6WYV - chains I and K of the 8 polymer chains in the assembly; structure by electron microscopy, 2.75 A resolution.

[Chain I]
Molecule: 23S ribosomal RNA
Organism: Escherichia coli
Sequence (2904 nucleotides; numbered 1 to 2904; the number before each row is that of its first residue):
     1 GGUUAAGCGACUAAGCGUACACGGUGGAUGCCCUGGCAGUCAGAGGCGAU
    51 GAAGGACGUGCUAAUCUGCGAUAAGCGUCGGUAAGGUGAUAUGAACCGUU
   101 AUAACCGGCGAUUUCCGAAUGGGGAAACCCAGUGUGUUUCGACACACUAU
   151 CAUUAACUGAAUCCAUAGGUUAAUGAGGCGAACCGGGGGAACUGAAACAU
   201 CUAAGUACCCCGAGGAAAAGAAAUCAACCGAGAUUCCCCCAGUAGCGGCG
   251 AGCGAACGGGGAGCAGCCCAGAGCCUGAAUCAGUGUGUGUGUUAGUGGAA
   301 GCGUCUGGAAAGGCGCGCGAUACAGGGUGACAGCCCCGUACACAAAAAUG
   351 CACAUGCUGUGAGCUCGAUGAGUAGGGCGGGACACGUGGUAUCCUGUCUG
   401 AAUAUGGGGGGACCAUCCUCCAAGGCUAAAUACUCCUGACUGACCGAUAG
   451 UGAACCAGUACCGUGAGGGAAAGGCGAAAAGAACCCCGGCGAGGGGAGUG
   501 AAAAAGAACCUGAAACCGUGUACGUACAAGCAGUGGGAGCACGCUUAGGC
   551 GUGUGACUGCGUACCUUUUGUAUAAUGGGUCAGCGACUUAUAUUCUGUAG
   601 CAAGGUUAACCGAAUAGGGGAGCCGAAGGGAAACCGAGUCUUAACUGGGC
   651 GUUAAGUUGCAGGGUAUAGACCCGAAACCCGGUGAUCUAGCCAUGGGCAG
   701 GUUGAAGGUUGGGUAACACUAACUGGAGGACCGAACCGACUAAUGUUGAA
   751 AAAUUAGCGGAUGACUUGUGGCUGGGGGUGAAAGGCCAAUCAAACCGGGA
   801 GAUAGCUGGUUCUCCCCGAAAGCUAUUUAGGUAGCGCCUCGUGAAUUCAU
   851 CUCCGGGGGUAGAGCACUGUUUCGGCAAGGGGGUCAUCCCGACUUACCAA
   901 CCCGAUGCAAACUGCGAAUACCGGAGAAUGUUAUCACGGGAGACACACGG
   951 CGGGUGCUAACGUCCGUCGUGAAGAGGGAAACAACCCAGACCGCCAGCUA
  1001 AGGUCCCAAAGUCAUGGUUAAGUGGGAAACGAUGUGGGAAGGCCCAGACA
  1051 GCCAGGAUGUUGGCUUAGAAGCAGCCAUCAUUUAAAGAAAGCGUAAUAGC
  1101 UCACUGGUCGAGUCGGCCUGCGCGGAAGAUGUAACGGGGCUAAACCAUGC
  1151 ACCGAAGCUGCGGCAGCGACGCUUAUGCGUUGUUGGGUAGGGGAGCGUUC
  1201 UGUAAGCCUGCGAAGGUGUGCUGUGAGGCAUGCUGGAGGUAUCAGAAGUG
  1251 CGAAUGCUGACAUAAGUAACGAUAAAGCGGGUGAAAAGCCCGCUCGCCGG
  1301 AAGACCAAGGGUUCCUGUCCAACGUUAAUCGGGGCAGGGUGAGUCGACCC
  1351 CUAAGGCGAGGCCGAAAGGCGUAGUCGAUGGGAAACAGGUUAAUAUUCCU
  1401 GUACUUGGUGUUACUGCGAAGGGGGGACGGAGAAGGCUAUGUUGGCCGGG
  1451 CGACGGUUGUCCCGGUUUAAGCGUGUAGGCUGGUUUUCCAGGCAAAUCCG
  1501 GAAAAUCAAGGCUGAGGCGUGAUGACGAGGCACUACGGUGCUGAAGCAAC
  1551 AAAUGCCCUGCUUCCAGGAAAAGCCUCUAAGCAUCAGGUAACAUCAAAUC
  1601 GUACCCCAAACCGACACAGGUGGUCAGGUAGAGAAUACCAAGGCGCUUGA
  1651 GAGAACUCGGGUGAAGGAACUAGGCAAAAUGGUGCCGUAACUUCGGGAGA
  1701 AGGCACGCUGAUAUGUAGGUGAGGUCCCUCGCGGAUGGAGCUGAAAUCAG
  1751 UCGAAGAUACCAGCUGGCUGCAACUGUUUAUUAAAAACACAGCACUGUGC
  1801 AAACACGAAAGUGGACGUAUACGGUGUGACGCCUGCCCGGUGCCGGAAGG
  1851 UUAAUUGAUGGGGUUAGCGCAAGCGAAGCUCUUGAUCGAAGCCCCGGUAA
  1901 ACGGCGGCCGUAACXAUAACGGUCCUAAGGUAGCGAAAUUCCUUGUCGGG
  1951 UAAGUUCCGACXUGCACGAAUGGCGUAAUGAUGGCCAGGCUGUCUCCACC
  2001 CGAGACUCAGUGAAAUUGAACUCGCUGUGAAGAUGCAGUGUACCCGCGGC
  2051 AAGACGGAAAGACCCCGUXAACCUUUACUAUAGCUUGACACUGAACAUUG
  2101 AGCCUUGAUGUGUAGGAUAGGUGGGAGGCUUUGAAGUGUGGACGCCAGUC
  2151 UGCAUGGAGCCGACCUUGAAAUACCACCCUUUAAUGUUUGAUGUUCUAAC
  2201 GUUGACCCGUAAUCCGGGUUGCGGACAGUGUCUGGUGGGUAGUUUGACUG
  2251 GGGCGGUCUCCUCCUAAAGAGUAACGGAGGAGCACGAAGGUUGGCUAAUC
  2301 CUGGUCGGACAUCAGGAGGUUAGUGCAAUGGCAUAAGCCAGCUUGACUGC
  2351 GAGCGUGACGGCGCGAGCAGGUGCGAAAGCAGGUCAUAGUGAUCCGGUGG
  2401 UUCUGAAUGGAAGGGCCAUCGCUCAACGGAUAAAAGGUACUCCGGGGAUA
  2451 ACAGGCUGAUACCGCCCAAGAGUUCAUAUCGACGGCGGUGUUUGGCACCU
  2501 CGAUGUCGGCUCAUCACAUCCUGGGGCUGAAGUAGGUCCCAAGGGUAUGG
  2551 CUGUUCGCCAUUUAAAGUGGUACGCGAGCUGGGUUUAGAACGUCGUGAGA
  2601 CAGUUCGGUCCCUAUCUGCCGUGGGCGCUGGAGAACUGAGGGGGGCUGCU
  2651 CCUAGUACGAGAGGACCGGAGUGGACGCAUCACUGGUGUUCGGGUUGUCA
  2701 UGCCAAUGGCACUGCCCGGUAGCUAAAUGCGGAAGAGAUAAGUGCUGAAA
  2751 GCAUCUAAGCACGAAACUUGCCCCGAGAUGAGUUCUCCCUGACCCUUUAA
  2801 GGGUCCUGAAGGAACGUUGAAGACGACGACGUUGAUAGGCCGGGUGUGUA
  2851 AGCGCAGCGAUGCGUUGAGCUAACCGGUACUAAUGAACCGUGAGGCUUAA
  2901 CCUU
Not modelled in the structure: 886-891, 2030
Modified positions: 1MG (1N-methylguanosine-5'-monophosphate) at position 745, PSU (pseudouridine-5'-monophosphate) at position 746, 5MU (5-methyluridine 5'-monophosphate) at position 747, PSU (pseudouridine-5'-monophosphate) at position 955, 6MZ (N6-methyladenosine-5'-monophosphate) at position 1618, 2MG (2N-methylguanosine-5'-monophosphate) at position 1835, PSU (pseudouridine-5'-monophosphate) at position 1911, 3TD ((1S)-1,4-anhydro-1-(3-methyl-2,4-dioxo-1,2,3,4-tetrahydropyrimidin-5-yl)-5-O-phosphono-D-ribitol) at position 1915, PSU (pseudouridine-5'-monophosphate) at position 1917, 5MU (5-methyluridine 5'-monophosphate) at position 1939, 5MC (5-methylcytidine-5'-monophosphate) at position 1962, G7M (N7-methyl-guanosine-5'-monophosphate) at position 2069, OMG (o2'-methylguanosine-5'-monophosphate) at position 2251, 2MG (2N-methylguanosine-5'-monophosphate) at position 2445, PSU (pseudouridine-5'-monophosphate) at position 2457, OMC (o2'-methylycytidine-5'-monophosphate) at position 2498, 2MA (2-methyladenosine-5'-monophosphate) at position 2503, PSU (pseudouridine-5'-monophosphate) at position 2504, OMU (o2'-methyluridine 5'-monophosphate) at position 2552, PSU (pseudouridine-5'-monophosphate) at position 2580, PSU (pseudouridine-5'-monophosphate) at position 2605
Covalently attached groups: covalent link PSU_1911-A1918
Residues lining bound ligands: O7S ((3R,4R,5E,10E,12E,14S,16R,26aR)-16-fluoro-14-hydroxy-12-methyl-3-(propan-2-yl)-4-(prop-2-en-1-yl)-3,4,8,9,14,15,16,17,24,25,26,26a-dodecahydro-1H,7H,22H-21,18-(azeno)pyrrolo[2,1-c][1,8,4,19]dioxadiazacyclotetracosine-1,7,22-trione): G2061, A2062, C2063, A2451, C2452, 2MA_2503, PSU_2504, G2505, U2506, U2585, U2586

[Chain K]
Name: 50S ribosomal protein L2
Organism: Escherichia coli
Reference sequence: P60422 (RL2_ECOLI); residue numbers follow UniProt; this construct covers 2-272
Chain sequence (271 residues; numbered 2 to 272; the number before each row is that of its first residue):
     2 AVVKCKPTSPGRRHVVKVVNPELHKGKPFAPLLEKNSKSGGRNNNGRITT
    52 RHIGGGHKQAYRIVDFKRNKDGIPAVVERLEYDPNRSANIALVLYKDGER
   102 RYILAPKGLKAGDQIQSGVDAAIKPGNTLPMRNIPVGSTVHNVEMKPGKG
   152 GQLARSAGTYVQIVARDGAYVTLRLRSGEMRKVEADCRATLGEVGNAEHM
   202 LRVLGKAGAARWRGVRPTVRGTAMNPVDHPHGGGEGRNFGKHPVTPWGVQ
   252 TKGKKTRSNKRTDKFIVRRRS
Curated features (UniProtKB/Swiss-Prot):
  - modified residue: Lys242 (N6-acetyllysine)

[Interface between chain I and chain K]
Contacting residue pairs (264; chain I residue first):
  G690(I) - Arg43(K)  hydrogen bond to the sugar
  G690(I) - Arg217(K)  hydrogen bond to the phosphate
  C691(I) - Ser40(K)  sugar contact
  C691(I) - Gly41(K)  sugar contact
  C691(I) - Arg43(K)  hydrogen bond to the sugar
  C691(I) - Gly56(K)  phosphate contact
  C691(I) - Arg212(K)  salt bridge to the phosphate
  C691(I) - Arg217(K)  salt bridge to the phosphate
  C692(I) - Lys39(K)  sugar contact
  C692(I) - Gly55(K)  phosphate contact
  C692(I) - Gly56(K)  hydrogen bond to the phosphate
  A693(I) - Ser38(K)  phosphate contact
  A693(I) - Lys39(K)  salt bridge to the phosphate
  U694(I) - Lys59(K)  salt bridge to the phosphate
  A705(I) - Lys7(K)  hydrogen bond to the phosphate
  A706(I) - Lys7(K)  salt bridge to the phosphate
  A727(I) - Arg13(K)  hydrogen bond to the sugar
  G729(I) - Ser10(K)  phosphate contact
  G729(I) - Pro11(K)  hydrogen bond to the base
  G729(I) - Gly12(K)  phosphate contact
  G729(I) - Arg13(K)  phosphate contact
  G729(I) - Lys207(K)  salt bridge to the phosphate
  G729(I) - Ala208(K)  base contact
  G729(I) - Gly209(K)  hydrogen bond to the base
  A730(I) - Ser10(K)  sugar contact
  A764(I) - Lys207(K)  salt bridge to the phosphate
  A764(I) - Ala208(K)  base contact
  A764(I) - Gly209(K)  sugar contact
  A764(I) - Arg212(K)  base contact
  A764(I) - Trp213(K)  hydrogen bond to the phosphate
  C772(I) - Gly47(K)  sugar contact
  U773(I) - Arg43(K)  hydrogen bond to the base
  U773(I) - Asn46(K)  sugar contact
  U773(I) - Gly47(K)  sugar contact
  U773(I) - Arg48(K)  hydrogen bond to the sugar
  G774(I) - Asn46(K)  phosphate contact
  G774(I) - Arg48(K)  sugar contact
  G775(I) - Arg48(K)  salt bridge to the phosphate
  G777(I) - Arg48(K)  hydrogen bond to the sugar
  G778(I) - Arg48(K)  sugar contact
  U779(I) - Arg48(K)  phosphate contact
  U779(I) - Ile49(K)  hydrogen bond to the phosphate
  G780(I) - Ile49(K)  phosphate contact
  G780(I) - Arg217(K)  salt bridge to the phosphate
  G780(I) - Asp229(K)  hydrogen bond to the base
  A781(I) - Arg212(K)  base contact
  A781(I) - Arg217(K)  salt bridge to the phosphate
  A781(I) - Pro218(K)  sugar contact
  A782(I) - Val220(K)  base contact
  A782(I) - Ala224(K)  hydrogen bond to the sugar
  A782(I) - Met225(K)  base contact
  A782(I) - Asp229(K)  base contact
  A783(I) - Ala224(K)  phosphate contact
  G784(I) - Asn226(K)  hydrogen bond to the sugar
  G784(I) - Val228(K)  base contact
  A793(I) - Val228(K)  base contact
  A1353(I) - Lys36(K)  hydrogen bond to the phosphate
  A1354(I) - Lys36(K)  salt bridge to the phosphate
  C1370(I) - Asn45(K)  hydrogen bond to the phosphate
  G1371(I) - Asn45(K)  phosphate contact
  G1424(I) - Pro32(K)  phosphate contact
  C1489(I) - Asp98(K)  base contact
  A1490(I) - Gly73(K)  base contact
  A1490(I) - Ile74(K)  sugar contact
  A1490(I) - Asp98(K)  sugar contact
  G1491(I) - Asp98(K)  sugar contact
  G1491(I) - Glu100(K)  hydrogen bond to the sugar
  G1500(I) - Asp98(K)  hydrogen bond to the base
  G1500(I) - Gly99(K)  hydrogen bond to the sugar
  G1500(I) - Arg101(K)  hydrogen bond to the phosphate
  G1501(I) - Gly99(K)  sugar contact
  G1501(I) - Arg101(K)  salt bridge to the phosphate
  C1564(I) - Lys18(K)  hydrogen bond to the phosphate
  C1565(I) - Lys18(K)  salt bridge to the phosphate
  C1565(I) - Val20(K)  phosphate contact
  A1566(I) - His58(K)  base contact
  A1566(I) - Trp213(K)  stacking on the base
  G1567(I) - His25(K)  base contact
  G1567(I) - His58(K)  sugar contact
  G1567(I) - Lys59(K)  sugar contact
  G1567(I) - Gln60(K)  hydrogen bond to the phosphate
  G1567(I) - Arg63(K)  hydrogen bond to the sugar
  G1567(I) - Tyr83(K)  hydrogen bond to the phosphate
  G1567(I) - Pro85(K)  phosphate contact
  G1568(I) - Pro29(K)  phosphate contact
  G1568(I) - His58(K)  base contact
  G1568(I) - Lys59(K)  sugar contact
  G1568(I) - Ala61(K)  hydrogen bond to the phosphate
  G1568(I) - Arg63(K)  salt bridge to the phosphate
  G1568(I) - Pro85(K)  phosphate contact
  A1569(I) - Lys36(K)  sugar contact
  A1569(I) - Lys59(K)  hydrogen bond to the sugar
  A1570(I) - Lys36(K)  sugar contact
  U1693(I) - Arg14(K)  hydrogen bond to the sugar
  C1694(I) - Pro8(K)  phosphate contact
  G1695(I) - Pro8(K)  base contact
  G1695(I) - Arg14(K)  hydrogen bond to the base
  A1773(I) - His15(K)  base contact
  C1774(I) - Pro11(K)  base contact
  C1788(I) - Arg221(K)  salt bridge to the phosphate
  A1789(I) - Pro218(K)  sugar contact
  A1789(I) - Thr219(K)  phosphate contact
  A1789(I) - Val220(K)  phosphate contact
  A1789(I) - Arg221(K)  salt bridge to the phosphate
  C1790(I) - Ala208(K)  hydrogen bond to the sugar
  C1790(I) - Pro218(K)  phosphate contact
  C1790(I) - Thr219(K)  hydrogen bond to the phosphate
  A1791(I) - Leu205(K)  phosphate contact
  A1791(I) - Gly206(K)  hydrogen bond to the sugar
  A1791(I) - Lys207(K)  hydrogen bond to the sugar
  A1791(I) - Ala208(K)  sugar contact
  G1792(I) - Val204(K)  sugar contact
  G1792(I) - Leu205(K)  phosphate contact
  C1795(I) - Lys253(K)  hydrogen bond to the base
  U1796(I) - Lys253(K)  sugar contact
  U1796(I) - Gly254(K)  hydrogen bond to the sugar
  G1797(I) - Lys255(K)  sugar contact
  G1797(I) - Lys256(K)  salt bridge to the phosphate
  G1797(I) - Thr257(K)  sugar contact
  U1798(I) - Lys256(K)  phosphate contact
  U1798(I) - Thr257(K)  phosphate contact
  U1798(I) - Arg258(K)  phosphate contact
  U1798(I) - Arg270(K)  salt bridge to the phosphate
  U1798(I) - Arg271(K)  salt bridge to the phosphate
  G1799(I) - Leu154(K)  base contact
  G1799(I) - Leu176(K)  base contact
  G1799(I) - Arg177(K)  base contact
  G1799(I) - Ser178(K)  hydrogen bond to the base
  G1799(I) - Glu180(K)  hydrogen bond to the sugar
  G1799(I) - Arg182(K)  hydrogen bond to the sugar
  G1799(I) - Arg258(K)  salt bridge to the phosphate
  G1799(I) - Arg270(K)  salt bridge to the phosphate
  C1800(I) - Met146(K)  sugar contact
  C1800(I) - Gln153(K)  hydrogen bond to the sugar
  C1800(I) - Arg182(K)  salt bridge to the phosphate
  C1800(I) - Arg258(K)  salt bridge to the phosphate
  C1800(I) - Thr263(K)  phosphate contact
  A1801(I) - Lys150(K)  salt bridge to the phosphate
  A1801(I) - Gln153(K)  hydrogen bond to the phosphate
  A1801(I) - Arg262(K)  hydrogen bond to the base
  A1803(I) - Thr257(K)  hydrogen bond to the phosphate
  C1804(I) - Thr257(K)  hydrogen bond to the phosphate
  A1805(I) - Ile49(K)  sugar contact
  A1805(I) - Thr50(K)  hydrogen bond to the sugar
  A1805(I) - Trp248(K)  sugar contact
  C1806(I) - Asn44(K)  hydrogen bond to the base
  C1806(I) - Asn46(K)  base contact
  C1806(I) - Arg48(K)  hydrogen bond to the phosphate
  C1806(I) - Trp248(K)  phosphate contact
  G1807(I) - Arg48(K)  salt bridge to the phosphate
  U1812(I) - Asn44(K)  base contact
  U1812(I) - Asn45(K)  hydrogen bond to the sugar
  G1813(I) - Ser40(K)  hydrogen bond to the phosphate
  G1813(I) - Gly42(K)  sugar contact
  G1813(I) - Arg43(K)  hydrogen bond to the sugar
  G1813(I) - Asn44(K)  sugar contact
  G1813(I) - Thr50(K)  hydrogen bond to the base
  G1813(I) - Thr51(K)  hydrogen bond to the base
  G1814(I) - Ser40(K)  phosphate contact
  G1814(I) - Thr51(K)  hydrogen bond to the sugar
  C1816(I) - Tyr62(K)  stacking on the base
  G1817(I) - Tyr62(K)  hydrogen bond to the phosphate
  G1817(I) - Asn86(K)  sugar contact
  G1817(I) - Arg87(K)  salt bridge to the phosphate
  G1817(I) - Arg156(K)  salt bridge to the phosphate
  U1818(I) - Arg87(K)  salt bridge to the phosphate
  U1818(I) - Gln153(K)  hydrogen bond to the sugar
  U1818(I) - Leu154(K)  sugar contact
  U1818(I) - Ala155(K)  hydrogen bond to the sugar
  U1818(I) - Arg156(K)  salt bridge to the phosphate
  U1818(I) - Ser157(K)  phosphate contact
  A1819(I) - Ala155(K)  hydrogen bond to the phosphate
  A1819(I) - Arg156(K)  hydrogen bond to the phosphate
  A1819(I) - Ser157(K)  hydrogen bond to the phosphate
  A1819(I) - Thr160(K)  hydrogen bond to the phosphate
  A1819(I) - Arg177(K)  sugar contact
  A1819(I) - Ser178(K)  hydrogen bond to the base
  U1820(I) - Ser88(K)  sugar contact
  U1820(I) - Ser157(K)  hydrogen bond to the sugar
  U1820(I) - Ala158(K)  hydrogen bond to the sugar
  U1820(I) - Gly159(K)  base contact
  U1820(I) - Thr160(K)  phosphate contact
  U1820(I) - Arg177(K)  salt bridge to the phosphate
  U1820(I) - Ala198(K)  hydrogen bond to the base
  U1820(I) - His200(K)  base contact
  U1820(I) - Met201(K)  hydrogen bond to the base
  A1821(I) - Ser157(K)  sugar contact
  A1821(I) - His200(K)  salt bridge to the phosphate
  G1823(I) - Thr51(K)  sugar contact
  G1823(I) - Arg52(K)  phosphate contact
  G1823(I) - Ile54(K)  phosphate contact
  G1824(I) - Arg52(K)  salt bridge to the phosphate
  G1824(I) - His53(K)  salt bridge to the phosphate
  G1824(I) - Thr246(K)  sugar contact
  G1824(I) - Pro247(K)  phosphate contact
  G1824(I) - Thr252(K)  hydrogen bond to the base
  U1825(I) - Arg52(K)  salt bridge to the phosphate
  U1825(I) - Arg221(K)  phosphate contact
  U1825(I) - His230(K)  salt bridge to the phosphate
  U1825(I) - His232(K)  phosphate contact
  U1825(I) - Val245(K)  sugar contact
  U1825(I) - Pro247(K)  phosphate contact
  U1825(I) - Lys253(K)  base contact
  G1826(I) - Arg221(K)  phosphate contact
  G1826(I) - Gly222(K)  phosphate contact
  G1826(I) - Thr223(K)  hydrogen bond to the phosphate
  G1826(I) - His232(K)  salt bridge to the phosphate
  G1826(I) - Phe240(K)  sugar contact
  U1827(I) - Arg221(K)  salt bridge to the phosphate
  G1828(I) - Arg221(K)  base contact
  A1829(I) - His15(K)  hydrogen bond to the base
  C1830(I) - His15(K)  sugar contact
  U1841(I) - His243(K)  hydrogen bond to the base
  G1842(I) - His243(K)  hydrogen bond to the sugar
  G1842(I) - Gln251(K)  hydrogen bond to the sugar
  C1843(I) - Gly254(K)  hydrogen bond to the sugar
  C1843(I) - Lys255(K)  hydrogen bond to the sugar
  C1844(I) - Gly254(K)  sugar contact
  C1844(I) - Lys256(K)  phosphate contact
  G1845(I) - Lys256(K)  phosphate contact
  A1901(I) - Pro244(K)  sugar contact
  A1901(I) - Lys253(K)  salt bridge to the phosphate
  C1902(I) - Phe240(K)  phosphate contact
  C1902(I) - Gly241(K)  hydrogen bond to the sugar
  C1902(I) - Lys242(K)  hydrogen bond to the sugar
  C1902(I) - His243(K)  sugar contact
  C1902(I) - Pro244(K)  sugar contact
  G1903(I) - Asn239(K)  phosphate contact
  G1903(I) - Phe240(K)  phosphate contact
  G1903(I) - Gly241(K)  phosphate contact
  U1971(I) - Arg238(K)  base contact
  U1971(I) - Asn239(K)  base contact
  U1971(I) - Phe240(K)  base contact
  G1972(I) - Arg238(K)  salt bridge to the phosphate
  C2073(I) - Pro227(K)  sugar contact
  U2074(I) - Pro227(K)  phosphate contact
  U2085(I) - Ser259(K)  phosphate contact
  U2086(I) - Lys261(K)  salt bridge to the phosphate
  G2204(I) - Lys147(K)  hydrogen bond to the sugar
  G2204(I) - Pro148(K)  hydrogen bond to the sugar
  G2204(I) - Gly149(K)  sugar contact
  G2204(I) - Lys150(K)  salt bridge to the phosphate
  A2205(I) - Gly149(K)  sugar contact
  C2222(I) - Tyr171(K)  phosphate contact
  G2223(I) - Tyr171(K)  hydrogen bond to the phosphate
  G2223(I) - Lys265(K)  hydrogen bond to the phosphate
  G2224(I) - Lys265(K)  salt bridge to the phosphate
  A2227(I) - Lys261(K)  sugar contact
  G2228(I) - Lys261(K)  salt bridge to the phosphate
  G2239(I) - Pro231(K)  phosphate contact
  A2590(I) - Gly237(K)  phosphate contact
  A2590(I) - Arg238(K)  hydrogen bond to the phosphate
  C2591(I) - Gly237(K)  phosphate contact
  C2591(I) - Arg238(K)  salt bridge to the phosphate
  G2595(I) - Asn239(K)  base contact
  U2596(I) - Gly241(K)  hydrogen bond to the sugar
  G2597(I) - Gly241(K)  sugar contact
  A2598(I) - Gly234(K)  phosphate contact
  A2598(I) - Gly235(K)  phosphate contact
  A2598(I) - Asn239(K)  phosphate contact
  G2599(I) - Gly235(K)  hydrogen bond to the phosphate
  G2599(I) - Glu236(K)  hydrogen bond to the base
  G2599(I) - Asn239(K)  base contact
  A2600(I) - Glu236(K)  phosphate contact
Other interface residues (no listed pair), chain I (117 interface residues in all): G728, G1356, G1429, A1787, G1811, A1977, C2440
Other interface residues (no listed pair), chain K (142 interface residues in all): Thr9, Lys26, Gly27, Lys28, Glu35, Asn37, Phe67, Lys71, Leu95, Lys97, Asn197, Ala211, Arg214, Gly249, Asn260, Ile267

[In short]
The interface between chain I and chain K involves 117 residues on one side and 142 on the other, with 83
hydrogen bonds, 44 salt bridges and 2 aromatic stacking contacts. Polar pairs include G729(I)-Pro11(K),
G729(I)-Gly209(K) and U773(I)-Arg43(K). Chain I binds compound O7S.
Chain I is 23S ribosomal RNA and chain K is 50S ribosomal protein L2, both from Escherichia coli; the
structure, E. coli 50S ribosome bound to compounds 47 and VS1, was determined by electron microscopy together
with 6PC5, 6PC6, 6PC7, 6PC8, 6PCH, 6PCQ and 3 further entries from the same study.
